PDB entry 5C6H | X-ray diffraction, 2.05 A resolution | chains P and Q of the 24 polymer chains in the assembly

== Chain P ==
Molecule: Mule BH3 peptide from E3 ubiquitin-protein ligase HUWE1
Reference sequence: Q7Z6Z7 (HUWE1_HUMAN); residues 1-26 here correspond to UniProt positions 1969-1994 (UniProt number = residue number + 1968)
Sequence (26 residues; numbered 1 to 26; the number before each row is that of its first residue):
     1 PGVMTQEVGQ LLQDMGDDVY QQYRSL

== Chain Q ==
Molecule: Induced myeloid leukemia cell differentiation protein Mcl-1
Organism: Homo sapiens
Reference sequence: Q07820 (MCL1_HUMAN); residue numbers follow UniProt; this construct covers 171-327
Sequence (157 residues; row label = number of the first residue in the row):
   171 EDELYRQSLE IISRYLREQA TGAKDTKPMG RSGATSRKAL ETLRRVGDGV QRNHETAFQG
   231 MLRKLDIKNE DDVKSLSRVM IHVFSDGVTN WGRIVTLISF GAFVAKHLKT INQESCIEPL
   291 AESITDVLVR TKRDWLVKQR GWDGFVEFFH VEDLEGG
Disordered / not traced: 325-327
Swiss-Prot annotation at these positions:
  - motif: Ala-209 to Asn-223 (BH3), His-252 to Ala-272 (BH1), Asp-304 to Phe-319 (BH2)
  - cross-link (Glycyl lysine isopeptide (Lys-Gly)): Lys-194 (interchain with G-Cter in ubiquitin), Lys-197 (interchain with G-Cter in ubiquitin)
  - mutagenesis: Lys-194 (K194R: Reduced ubiquitination), Lys-197 (K197R: Reduced ubiquitination), Lys-208 (K208R: No effect on ubiquitination), Lys-234 (K234R: No effect on ubiquitination)

== Interface between chain P and chain Q ==
Contacting residue pairs (4):
  Gln-6(P) / Asn-282(Q)  hydrogen bond
  Gln-10(P) / Asn-282(Q)  hydrogen bond
  Gln-21(P) / Ala-193(Q)
  Arg-24(P) / Lys-194(Q)  hydrogen bond (side chain-backbone)
Also at the interface, not in a pair above, chain Q (4 interface residues in all): Thr-196

== In short ==
The chain P/chain Q interface involves 4 residues from each chain; the contacts include 3 hydrogen bonds.
Polar contacts include Gln-6(P)/Asn-282(Q), Gln-10(P)/Asn-282(Q) and Arg-24(P)/Lys-194(Q). UniProt lists 4
mutagenesis sites on chain Q.
Here chain P is Mule BH3 peptide from E3 ubiquitin-protein ligase HUWE1 and chain Q is Induced myeloid
leukemia cell differentiation protein Mcl-1 (Homo sapiens). Entry 5C6H (Mcl-1 complexed with Mule) was
determined by X-ray diffraction.
